7VWZ - chains F and 1 of the 10 polymer chains in the assembly; structure by electron microscopy, 4.00 A resolution.

[Chain F]
Protein: RNA polymerase sigma factor RpoD
From: Escherichia coli K-12
UniProtKB: P00579 (RPOD_ECOLI); residue numbers follow UniProt; this construct covers 1-613
Chain sequence (613 residues; row label = number of the first residue in the row):
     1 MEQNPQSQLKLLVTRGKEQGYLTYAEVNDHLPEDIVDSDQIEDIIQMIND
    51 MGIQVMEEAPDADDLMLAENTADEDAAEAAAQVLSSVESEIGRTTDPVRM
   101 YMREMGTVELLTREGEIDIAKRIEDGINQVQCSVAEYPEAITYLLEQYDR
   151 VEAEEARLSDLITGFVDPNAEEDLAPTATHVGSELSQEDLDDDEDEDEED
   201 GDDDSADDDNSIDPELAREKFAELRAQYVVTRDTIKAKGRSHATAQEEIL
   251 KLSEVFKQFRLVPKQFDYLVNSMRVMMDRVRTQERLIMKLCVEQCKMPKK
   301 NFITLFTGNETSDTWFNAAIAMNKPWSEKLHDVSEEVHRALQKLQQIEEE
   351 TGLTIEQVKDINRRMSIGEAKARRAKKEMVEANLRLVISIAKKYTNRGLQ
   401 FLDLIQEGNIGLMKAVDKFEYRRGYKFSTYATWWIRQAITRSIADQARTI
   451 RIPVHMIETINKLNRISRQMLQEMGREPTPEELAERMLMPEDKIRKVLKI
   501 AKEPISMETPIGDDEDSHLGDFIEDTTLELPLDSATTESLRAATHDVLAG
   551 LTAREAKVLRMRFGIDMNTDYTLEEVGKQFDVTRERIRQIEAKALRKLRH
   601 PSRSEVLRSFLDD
Disordered / not traced: 1-92, 172-209, 262-263, 477-479
Swiss-Prot annotation at these positions:
  - DNA-binding region: Leu573 to Ala592 (H-T-H motif)
  - region: Arg584 to Arg599 (Interaction with anti-sigma factors)
  - motif: Asp403 to Gln406 (Interaction with polymerase core subunit RpoC)
  - site: Arg562 (Interaction with anti-sigma factors)
  - mutagenesis: Ala553 (A553D: Disrupts the interaction with Escherichia phage lambda antitermination protein Q), Arg596 (R596D/E: 2-fold reduction in activation of class II Crp-dependent promoters)

[Chain 1]
Molecule: micF promoter DNA forward strand
Sequence (70 nucleotides; row label = number of the first residue in the row):
    20 GTATTTGACAGCACTGAATGTCAAAACAAAACCTTCACTCGCAACTATAA
    70 TGGGAGCTGTCACGGATGCA
Disordered / not traced: 20-24

[Interface between chain F and chain 1]
Contacting residue pairs - 42 pairs, chain F then chain 1:
  Val98(F) - DG72(1)  base contact
  Arg99(F) - DG72(1)  base contact
  Met102(F) - DG71(1)  hydrogen bond to the base
  Met102(F) - DG72(1)  base contact
  Arg103(F) - DG71(1)  base contact
  Leu110(F) - DT70(1)  base contact
  Asn383(F) - DT70(1)  base contact
  Arg385(F) - DT70(1)  base contact
  Arg385(F) - DG71(1)  base contact
  Leu386(F) - DT70(1)  hydrogen bond to the base
  Ile388(F) - DG72(1)  sugar contact
  Lys392(F) - DG72(1)  salt bridge to the phosphate
  Arg397(F) - DG73(1)  sugar contact
  Arg397(F) - DA74(1)  hydrogen bond to the phosphate
  Phe401(F) - DG72(1)  sugar contact
  Phe401(F) - DG73(1)  sugar contact
  Glu420(F) - DA66(1)  base contact
  Arg423(F) - DA66(1)  hydrogen bond to the base
  Tyr425(F) - DT67(1)  phosphate contact
  Tyr425(F) - DA68(1)  phosphate contact
  Lys426(F) - DA68(1)  hydrogen bond to the phosphate
  Lys426(F) - DA69(1)  phosphate contact
  Ser428(F) - DA68(1)  hydrogen bond to the phosphate
  Ser428(F) - DA69(1)  hydrogen bond to the phosphate
  Thr429(F) - DA66(1)  phosphate contact
  Thr429(F) - DT67(1)  phosphate contact
  Thr429(F) - DA68(1)  hydrogen bond to the phosphate
  Thr429(F) - DA69(1)  base contact
  Tyr430(F) - DA66(1)  base contact
  Thr432(F) - DA69(1)  base contact
  Trp433(F) - DT65(1)  base contact
  Trp433(F) - DA66(1)  sugar contact
  Trp434(F) - DT65(1)  base contact
  Gln437(F) - DC64(1)  hydrogen bond to the base
  Gln437(F) - DT65(1)  base contact
  Arg441(F) - DA62(1)  salt bridge to the phosphate
  Arg441(F) - DA63(1)  salt bridge to the phosphate
  Arg451(F) - DC61(1)  salt bridge to the phosphate
  Pro453(F) - DC61(1)  phosphate contact
  His455(F) - DG60(1)  base contact
  His455(F) - DC61(1)  base contact
  Val582(F) - DC41(1)  sugar contact
Other interface residues (no listed pair), chain F (39 interface residues in all): Asp96, Gly106, Ala382, Ser389, Lys418, Gly424, Met456, Lys493, Lys496, Thr583, Arg586
Other interface residues (no listed pair), chain 1 (18 interface residues in all): DG39, DC59

[Overview]
Chain F and chain 1 form an interface of 39 and 18 residues respectively; the contacts include 9 hydrogen
bonds and 4 salt bridges. Polar pairs include Met102(F)-DG71(1), Leu386(F)-DT70(1) and Arg423(F)-DA66(1).
UniProt lists 2 mutagenesis sites on chain F.
Here chain F is RNA polymerase sigma factor RpoD (Escherichia coli K-12) and chain 1 is micF promoter DNA
forward strand. Entry 7VWZ (Cryo-EM structure of Rob-dependent transcription activation complex in a unique
conformation) was determined by electron microscopy (same publication as 7VWY).
